8IJR - chains A and B of the 6 polymer chains in the assembly; structure by electron microscopy, 3.29 A resolution.

Chain A (and B):
Molecule: Sphingomyelin synthase-related protein 1
From: Homo sapiens
Notes: EC 2.7.8.27; chain B of this document is another copy of the same molecule, construct and numbering; everything in this record applies to it too
UniProtKB: Q96LT4 (SAMD8_HUMAN); residues 1-415 here = UniProt positions 1-415
Amino-acid sequence (415 residues; numbered 1 to 415; the number before each row is that of its first residue):
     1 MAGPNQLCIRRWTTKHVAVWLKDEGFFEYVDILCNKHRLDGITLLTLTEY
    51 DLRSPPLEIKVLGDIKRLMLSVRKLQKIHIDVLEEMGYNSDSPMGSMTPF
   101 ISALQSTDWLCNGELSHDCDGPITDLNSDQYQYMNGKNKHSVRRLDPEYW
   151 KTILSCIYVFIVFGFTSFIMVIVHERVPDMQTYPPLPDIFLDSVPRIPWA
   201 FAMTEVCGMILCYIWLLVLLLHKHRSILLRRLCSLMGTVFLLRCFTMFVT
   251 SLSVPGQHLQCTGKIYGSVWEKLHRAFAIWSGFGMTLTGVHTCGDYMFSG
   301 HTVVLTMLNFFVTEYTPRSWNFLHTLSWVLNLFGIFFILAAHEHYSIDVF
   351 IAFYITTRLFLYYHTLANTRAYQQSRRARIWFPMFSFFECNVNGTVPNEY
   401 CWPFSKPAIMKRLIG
Unresolved in the structure: 1-143, 408-415
Disulfide bonds: Cys261-Cys293
Residues lining bound ligands:
  - phosphoric acid mono-(2-amino-ethyl) ester (OPE): Met170, His174, Arg275, Ile279, Val290, His291, Thr292, Cys293, Gly294, Asp295
  - Z0P ((2S)-1-(hexadecanoyloxy)-3-hydroxypropan-2-yl (11Z)-octadec-11-enoate): Cys156, Phe160, Phe163, Thr166, Ser167, Met170, Glu205, Gly208, Met209, Cys212, Tyr213, Leu216, Leu232, Cys233, Met236, Phe240, Arg243, Ile279, Phe283, Gly284, Met285, His291, Asp295, Gly300, His301, Val304

Chain A / chain B interface:
Pairs across the interface - 23 pairs, chain A then chain B:
  Arg176(A) - Pro187(B)  hydrogen bond (side chain-backbone)
  Tyr183(A) - Pro184(B)  hydrophobic
  Pro184(A) - Tyr183(B)  hydrophobic
  Leu186(A) - Ser251(B)
  Leu186(A) - Leu252(B)  hydrophobic
  Pro187(A) - Arg176(B)  hydrogen bond (backbone-side chain)
  Pro187(A) - Val249(B)
  Pro187(A) - Thr250(B)
  Pro187(A) - Ser251(B)
  Asp188(A) - Val249(B)
  Ile189(A) - Phe248(B)  hydrophobic
  Ile189(A) - Val249(B)  hydrogen bond (backbone-backbone)
  Phe248(A) - Ile189(B)  hydrophobic
  Val249(A) - Asp188(B)
  Val249(A) - Ile189(B)  hydrogen bond (backbone-backbone)
  Thr250(A) - Pro187(B)
  Thr250(A) - Ile347(B)
  Ser251(A) - Leu186(B)
  Ser251(A) - Pro187(B)
  Leu252(A) - Leu186(B)  hydrophobic
  Ile347(A) - Thr246(B)
  Ile347(A) - Thr250(B)
  Tyr354(A) - Tyr354(B)
Other interface residues (no listed pair), chain A (17 interface residues in all): Val177, Met180, Arg358
Other interface residues (no listed pair), chain B (18 interface residues in all): Val177, Met180, Arg358

Summary:
Chain A and chain B form an interface of 17 and 18 residues respectively; the contacts include 4 hydrogen
bonds. Among the polar pairs are Arg176(A)-Pro187(B) and Ile189(A)-Val249(B). Bound to chain A: compound Z0P
and phosphoric acid mono-(2-amino-ethyl) ester.
Both chains are Sphingomyelin synthase-related protein 1 (Homo sapiens). Entry 8IJR (The cryo-EM structure of
human sphingomyelin synthase-related protein in complex with diacylglycerol/phosphoethanolamine) was
determined by electron microscopy (same publication as 8IJQ, 8W9W and 8W9Y).
